PDB entry 4RMC | X-ray diffraction, 2.70 A resolution | chains A and B

== Chain A ==
Protein: Retinoic acid receptor RXR-alpha
Source organism: Homo sapiens
Notes: fragment: ligand binding domain 228-458
UniProtKB: P19793 (RXRA_HUMAN); residues 228-458 here = UniProt positions 228-458
Amino-acid sequence (231 residues; row label = number of the first residue in the row):
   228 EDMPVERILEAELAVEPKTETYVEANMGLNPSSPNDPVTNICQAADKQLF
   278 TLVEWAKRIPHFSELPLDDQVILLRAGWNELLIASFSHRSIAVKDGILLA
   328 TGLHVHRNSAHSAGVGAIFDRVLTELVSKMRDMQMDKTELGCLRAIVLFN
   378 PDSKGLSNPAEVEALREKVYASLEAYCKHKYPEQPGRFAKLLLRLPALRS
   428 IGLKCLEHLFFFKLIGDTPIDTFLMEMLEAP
Unresolved in the structure: 245-261
Small-molecule neighbours: 9cUAB76 (3SV; (3S,7S,8E)-8-[3-ethyl-2-(3-methylbutyl)cyclohex-2-en-1-ylidene]-3,7-dimethyloctanoic acid): Ile268, Ala271, Ala272, Gln275, Trp305, Asn306, Leu309, Phe313, Arg316, Ile324, Leu326, Ala327, Val342, Ile345, Phe346, Val349, Cys432, His435, Leu436, Phe439
UniProt features mapped onto this chain:
  - region: Arg348 to Gly368 (Required for nuclear export)
  - binding site (9-cis-retinoate): Arg316, Ala327
  - binding site (all-trans-retinoate): Arg316, Ala327
  - modified residue (Phosphoserine): Ser259, Ser260
  - mutagenesis: Val280 (V280A: Abolished ubiquitination and degradation by UBR5), Met357 to Met360 (Abolishes nuclear export), Leu418 to Leu430 (Abolishes nuclear localization), Glu434 (E434N/Q/K/A: As a heterodimer with NR1H4, impairs interaction with coactivator NCOA1. Impairs transcriptional activity)
Reported in the primary citation:
  - binding site for 9cUAB76: Phe313, Val342, Phe346, Val349

== Chain B ==
Protein: Nuclear receptor coactivator 2
Notes: fragment: coactivator peptide residues 686-698
UniProtKB: Q15596 (NCOA2_HUMAN); residues 471-483 here correspond to UniProt positions 686-698 (UniProt number = residue number + 215)
Amino-acid sequence (13 residues; each row starts with the number of its first residue):
   471 KHKILHRLLQDSS
Unresolved in the structure: 482-483

== Interface between chain A and chain B ==
Residue-residue contacts (26; chain A residue first):
  Phe277(A) with Leu478(B), hydrophobic
  Val280(A) with Leu478(B), hydrophobic; Leu479(B), hydrophobic
  Lys284(A) with Leu478(B), hydrogen bond (side chain-backbone); Leu479(B), hydrogen bond (side chain-backbone); Asp481(B)
  Leu294(A) with His476(B); Leu479(B), hydrophobic
  Gln297(A) with Leu479(B)
  Val298(A) with His472(B); Leu475(B), hydrophobic; His476(B); Leu479(B), hydrophobic
  Leu301(A) with Leu475(B), hydrophobic; Leu479(B), hydrophobic
  Arg302(A) with His472(B); Leu475(B)
  Thr449(A) with Ile474(B)
  Phe450(A) with Ile474(B); Leu478(B), hydrophobic
  Glu453(A) with His472(B); Lys473(B), hydrogen bond (side chain-backbone); Ile474(B), hydrogen bond (side chain-backbone); Leu475(B), hydrogen bond (side chain-backbone)
  Glu456(A) with His472(B), salt bridge
  Ala457(A) with His472(B)
Interface residues without a listed pair, chain A (14 interface residues in all): Phe289
Interface residues without a listed pair, chain B (9 interface residues in all): Lys471
The authors on this interface:
  - interface residues, chain A: Lys284(A), Glu453(A)

== In short ==
The interface between chain A and chain B involves 14 residues on one side and 9 on the other; the contacts
include 5 hydrogen bonds and 1 salt bridge. Polar pairs include Glu456(A)-His472(B), Lys284(A)-Leu478(B) and
Lys284(A)-Leu479(B). The paper reports a binding site for 9cUAB76 at Phe313(A), Val342(A) and Phe346(A) among
others; interface residues Lys284(A) and Glu453(A).
Chain A is Retinoic acid receptor RXR-alpha (Homo sapiens) and chain B is Nuclear receptor coactivator 2; the
structure, Crystal Structure of human retinoid X receptor alpha-ligand binding domain complex with 9cUAB76 and
the coactivator ..., was determined by X-ray diffraction, deposited together with 4RMD, 4RFW and 4RME.
